Entry 5IUH (X-ray diffraction, 2.10 A resolution); this record covers chain A.

[Chain A]
Name: ALK tyrosine kinase receptor
Source organism: Homo sapiens
Notes: EC 2.7.10.1
UniProtKB: Q9UM73 (ALK_HUMAN); residues 1084-1410 here = UniProt positions 1084-1410
Sequence (327 residues; each row starts with the number of its first residue):
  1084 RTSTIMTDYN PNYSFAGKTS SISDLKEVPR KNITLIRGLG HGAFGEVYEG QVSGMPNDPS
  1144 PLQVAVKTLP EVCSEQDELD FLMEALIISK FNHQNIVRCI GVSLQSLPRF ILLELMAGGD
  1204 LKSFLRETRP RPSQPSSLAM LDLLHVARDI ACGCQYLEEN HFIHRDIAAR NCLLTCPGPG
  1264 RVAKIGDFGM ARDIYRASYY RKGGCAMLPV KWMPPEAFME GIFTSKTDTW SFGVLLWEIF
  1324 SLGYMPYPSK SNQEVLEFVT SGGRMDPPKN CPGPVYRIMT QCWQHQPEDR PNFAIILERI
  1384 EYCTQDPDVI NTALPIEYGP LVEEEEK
Disordered / not traced: 1084-1092, 1124-1128, 1138-1143, 1216-1218, 1275-1287, 1405-1410
Sequence notes: engineered mutation Ser1097 (Cys in Q9UM73)
Residues lining bound ligands: 34Y (4-[(4-methylpiperazin-1-yl)methyl]-N-{3-[3-methyl-4-({[5-(propan-2-yl)-1,2-oxazol-3-yl]carbamoyl}amino)phenyl]-1H-pyrazol-5-yl}benzamide): Leu1122, Val1130, Ala1148, Lys1150, Glu1167, Ile1171, Phe1174, Ile1179, Val1180, Leu1196, Glu1197, Leu1198, Met1199, Ala1200, Gly1201, Gly1202, Glu1210, Phe1245, His1247, Leu1256, Gly1269, Asp1270, Phe1271
UniProt features mapped onto this chain:
  - active site: Asp1249 (Proton acceptor)
  - binding site (ATP): His1124, Lys1150, Glu1197 to Met1199, Asp1270
  - modified residue (Phosphotyrosine): Tyr1092, Tyr1096, Tyr1131, Tyr1278
  - natural variant: Asp1091 (D1091N: In NBLST3), Gly1128 (G1128A: In NBLST3), Thr1151 (T1151M: In NBLST3), Met1166 (M1166R: In NBLST3), Ile1171 (I1171N: In NBLST3), Phe1174 (F1174C: In NBLST3; F1174I: In NBLST3; F1174L: In NBLST3; F1174V: In NBLST3), Arg1192 (R1192P: In NBLST3), Ala1234 (A1234T: In NBLST3), Phe1245 (F1245C: In NBLST3; F1245V: In NBLST3), Ile1250 (I1250T: In NBLST3), Arg1275 (R1275L: Observed in neuroblastoma; R1275Q: In NBLST3), Tyr1278 (Y1278S: In NBLST3)

[Overview]
Ligands of chain A: compound 34Y. UniProt lists active-site residue Asp1249 and 6 ATP-binding residues.
Chain A is ALK tyrosine kinase receptor (Homo sapiens); the structure, Crystal Structure of the Anaplastic
Lymphoma Kinase (ALK) in complex with 5d, was determined by X-ray diffraction together with 5IUG and 5IUI from
the same study.
